2HQ6 - chain A; structure by X-ray diffraction, 1.75 A resolution.

[Chain A]
Protein: Serologically defined colon cancer antigen 10
From: Homo sapiens
Notes: fragment: Cyclophilin_CeCYP16-Like Domain (residues 8-173)
UniProt: Q6UX04 (Q6UX04_HUMAN); residue numbers follow UniProt; this construct covers 8-173
Sequence (185 residues; each row starts with the number of its first residue; numbers below 1 keep their minus sign (Met-11 is residue -11)):
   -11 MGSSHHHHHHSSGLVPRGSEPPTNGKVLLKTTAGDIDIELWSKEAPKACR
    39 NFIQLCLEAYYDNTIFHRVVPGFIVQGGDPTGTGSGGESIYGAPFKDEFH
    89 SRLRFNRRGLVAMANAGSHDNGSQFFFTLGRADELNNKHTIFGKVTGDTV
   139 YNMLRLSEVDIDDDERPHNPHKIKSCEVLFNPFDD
Unresolved in the structure: -11 to 2, 173
Sequence notes: cloning artifact (-11 to 7)
UniProt features mapped onto this chain:
  - glycosylation: Asn109 (N-linked (GlcNAc...) asparagine)
Cystine bridges: Cys44-Cys164
What the authors report for this chain:
  - specificity-determining residues: Glu122

[In short]
The paper reports the specificity determinant Glu122.
Chain A is Serologically defined colon cancer antigen 10 (Homo sapiens); the structure, Structure of the
Cyclophilin_CeCYP16-Like Domain of the Serologically Defined Colon Cancer Antigen 10 from Homo Sapiens, was
determined by X-ray diffraction together with 2HE9, 2GW2 and 1ZKC from the same study.
